8EVJ - chains J and B of the 13 polymer chains in the assembly; structure by electron microscopy, 4.10 A resolution (low resolution: residue-level contacts below are approximate; hydrogen-bond / salt-bridge calls are withheld).

== Chain J ==
Molecule: 167-nt DNA strand
Sequence (167 nucleotides; row label = number of the first residue in the row; numbers below 1 keep their minus sign (DT-4 is residue -4)):
    -4 TAGAAAAATAGGAACCCCACATGCCCTGTGTCTGCAAGTACAGAACTAGC
    46 CAGACAGACTGACCTATTTTTGTGAGGGGAATCGGGAAGTATCCATTGCT
    96 AAGACTCAGCAATGCTGCAACTCTCAGCAACCAGCTGAAGATCAGCAGCC
   146 GAGAGGCCCTGCACCTA
Not modelled in the structure: -4 to -2, 137-162

== Chain B ==
Name: Histone H4
Source organism: Homo sapiens
UniProt: P62805 (H4_HUMAN); residues 0-102 here correspond to UniProt positions 1-103 (UniProt number = residue number + 1)
Sequence (103 residues; numbered 0 to 102; the number before each row is that of its first residue; numbering starts at 0):
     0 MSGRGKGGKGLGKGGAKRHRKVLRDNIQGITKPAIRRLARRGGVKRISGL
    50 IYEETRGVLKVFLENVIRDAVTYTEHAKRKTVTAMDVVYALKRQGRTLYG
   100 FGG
Not modelled in the structure: 0-19, 102
Swiss-Prot annotation at these positions:
  - DNA-binding region: Lys16 to Lys20
  - modified residue: Ser1 (N-acetylserine), Arg3 (Asymmetric dimethylarginine), Lys5 (N6-(2-hydroxyisobutyryl)lysine), Lys8 (N6-(2-hydroxyisobutyryl)lysine), Lys12 (N6-(2-hydroxyisobutyryl)lysine), Lys16 (N6-(2-hydroxyisobutyryl)lysine), Lys20 (N6,N6,N6-trimethyllysine), Lys31 (N6-(2-hydroxyisobutyryl)lysine), Lys44 (N6-(2-hydroxyisobutyryl)lysine), Ser47 (Phosphoserine), Tyr51 (Phosphotyrosine), Lys59 (N6-(2-hydroxyisobutyryl)lysine), Lys77 (N6-(2-hydroxyisobutyryl)lysine), Lys79 (N6-(2-hydroxyisobutyryl)lysine), Thr80 (Phosphothreonine), Tyr88 (Phosphotyrosine), Lys91 (N6-(2-hydroxyisobutyryl)lysine)
  - cross-link (Glycyl lysine isopeptide (Lys-Gly)): Lys12 (interchain with G-Cter in SUMO2), Lys20 (interchain with G-Cter in SUMO2), Lys31 (interchain with G-Cter in SUMO2), Lys59 (interchain with G-Cter in SUMO2), Lys79 (interchain with G-Cter in SUMO2), Lys91 (interchain with G-Cter in SUMO2)

== Interface between chain J and chain B ==
Pairs across the interface - 6 pairs, chain J then chain B:
  DC54(J) with Thr30(B); Pro32(B); Arg36(B)
  DT55(J) with Thr30(B); Pro32(B)
  DT63(J) with Arg45(B)
Also at the interface, not in a pair above, chain J (4 interface residues in all): DA53
Also at the interface, not in a pair above, chain B (6 interface residues in all): Lys31, Ala33

== Summary ==
Chain J and chain B form an interface of 4 and 6 residues respectively. From UniProt: a DNA-binding region on
chain B.
Here chain J is a 167-nt DNA strand and chain B is Histone H4 (Homo sapiens). Entry 8EVJ (CX3CR1 nucleosome
bound PU.1 and C/EBPa) was determined by electron microscopy together with 8EVH, 8EVI and 8SYP from the same
study.
